PDB entry 2JJ2 | X-ray diffraction, 2.40 A resolution | chains B and G of the 7 polymer chains in the assembly

# Chain B
Molecule: ATP synthase subunit alpha heart isoform
From: Bos taurus
Notes: EC 3.6.1.34
UniProtKB: P19483 (ATPA_BOVIN); residues 2-510 here correspond to UniProt positions 45-553 (UniProt number = residue number + 43)
Amino-acid sequence (510 residues; numbered 1 to 510; the number before each row is that of its first residue):
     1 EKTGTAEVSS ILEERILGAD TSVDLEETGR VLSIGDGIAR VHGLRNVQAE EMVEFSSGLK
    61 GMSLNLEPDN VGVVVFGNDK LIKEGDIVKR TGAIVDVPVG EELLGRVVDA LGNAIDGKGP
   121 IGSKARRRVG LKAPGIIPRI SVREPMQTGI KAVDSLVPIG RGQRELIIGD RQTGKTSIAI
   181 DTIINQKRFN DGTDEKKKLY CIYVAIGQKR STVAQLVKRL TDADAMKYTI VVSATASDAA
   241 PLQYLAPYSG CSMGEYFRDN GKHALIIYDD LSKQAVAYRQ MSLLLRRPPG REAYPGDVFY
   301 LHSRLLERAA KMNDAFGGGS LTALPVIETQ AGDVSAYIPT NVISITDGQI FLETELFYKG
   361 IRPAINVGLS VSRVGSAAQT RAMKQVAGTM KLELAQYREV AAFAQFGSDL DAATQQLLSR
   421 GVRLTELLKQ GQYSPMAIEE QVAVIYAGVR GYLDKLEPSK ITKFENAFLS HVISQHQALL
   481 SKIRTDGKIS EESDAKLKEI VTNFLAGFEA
Disordered / not traced: 1-22, 402-409, 510
Metal / ion sites: Mg2+: Thr176 (together with AMP-PNP)
Residues lining bound ligands:
  - AMP-PNP (ANP; phosphoaminophosphonic acid-adenylate ester), molecule 1: Asp170, Arg171, Gln172, Thr173, Gly174, Lys175, Thr176, Ser177, Phe357, Arg362, Pro363, Gln430, Gly431, Gln432
  - AMP-PNP (ANP), molecule 2: Ile343, Ser344, Val371, Arg373
  - 3,5,7,3',4'-pentahydroxyflavone (QUE): Gly290, Arg291, Glu292, Ala293
Curated features (UniProtKB/Swiss-Prot):
  - binding site (ATP): Gln172, Gly174, Lys175, Thr176, Ser177, Gln430, Gln432
  - binding site (Mg(2+)): Thr176, Asp269
  - site: Ser370 (Required for activity)
  - modified residue: Ser10 (Phosphoserine), Ser22 (Phosphoserine), Ser33 (Phosphoserine), Ser63 (Phosphoserine), Lys80 (N6-acetyllysine), Lys83 (N6-acetyllysine), Lys89 (N6-acetyllysine), Thr91 (Phosphothreonine), Lys118 (N6-acetyllysine), Ser123 (Phosphoserine), Lys124 (N6-acetyllysine), Ser141 (Phosphoserine), Arg161 (Omega-N-methylarginine), Lys187 (N6-acetyllysine), Lys196 (N6-acetyllysine), Lys197 (N6-acetyllysine), Lys218 (N6-acetyllysine), Lys262 (N6-acetyllysine), Lys384 (N6-acetyllysine), Lys391 (N6-acetyllysine) and 5 more in UniProt
  - glycosylation: Ser33 (O-linked (GlcNAc) serine)

# Chain G
Molecule: ATP synthase gamma chain
From: Bos taurus
Notes: EC 3.6.1.34
UniProtKB: P05631 (ATPG_BOVIN); residues 1-272 here correspond to UniProt positions 26-297 (UniProt number = residue number + 25)
Amino-acid sequence (272 residues; row label = number of the first residue in the row):
     1 ATLKDITRRL KSIKNIQKIT KSMKMVAAAK YARAERELKP ARVYGVGSLA LYEKADIKTP
    61 EDKKKHLIIG VSSDRGLCGA IHSSVAKQMK SEAANLAAAG KEVKIIGVGD KIRSILHRTH
   121 SDQFLVTFKE VGRRPPTFGD ASVIALELLN SGYEFDEGSI IFNRFRSVIS YKTEEKPIFS
   181 LDTISSAESM SIYDDIDADV LRNYQEYSLA NIIYYSLKES TTSEQSARMT AMDNASKNAS
   241 EMIDKLTLTF NRTRQAVITK ELIEIISGAA AL
Disordered / not traced: 48-71, 90-105, 116-128, 141-160, 174-205
Residues lining bound ligands: 3,5,7,3',4'-pentahydroxyflavone (QUE): Ala256, Thr259, Lys260, Ile263, Glu264
Curated features (UniProtKB/Swiss-Prot):
  - modified residue: Lys14 (N6-acetyllysine), Lys24 (N6-succinyllysine), Lys30 (N6-acetyllysine), Lys90 (N6-acetyllysine), Ser121 (Phosphoserine), Lys129 (N6-acetyllysine), Lys172 (N6-acetyllysine), Lys245 (N6-succinyllysine)

# How chain B and chain G interact
Contacting residue pairs (4):
  Pro289(B) with Ile263(G), hydrophobic
  Gly290(B) with Ile263(G)
  Ala331(B) with Leu248(G), hydrophobic
  Asp333(B) with Arg252(G), salt bridge
Interface residues without a listed pair, chain B (5 interface residues in all): Ala293
Interface residues without a listed pair, chain G (4 interface residues in all): Thr259

# Overview
Chain B and chain G form an interface of 5 and 4 residues respectively, with 1 salt bridge. Its one
salt-bridged contact is Asp333(B)-Arg252(G). 3,5,7,3',4'-pentahydroxyflavone is bound between chain B and
chain G. Bound to chain B: AMP-PNP.
Here chain B is ATP synthase subunit alpha heart isoform and chain G is ATP synthase gamma chain, both from
Bos taurus. Entry 2JJ2 (The Structure of F1-ATPase inhibited by quercetin) was determined by X-ray diffraction
together with 2JIZ and 2JJ1 from the same study.
